Entry 2VPX (X-ray diffraction, 3.10 A resolution); this record covers chains F and G of the 6 polymer chains in the assembly.

# Chain F
Molecule: Nrfc protein
From: Thermus thermophilus
UniProtKB: Q72LA5 (Q72LA5_THET2); residue numbers follow UniProt; this construct covers 1-195
Chain sequence (195 residues; each row starts with the number of its first residue):
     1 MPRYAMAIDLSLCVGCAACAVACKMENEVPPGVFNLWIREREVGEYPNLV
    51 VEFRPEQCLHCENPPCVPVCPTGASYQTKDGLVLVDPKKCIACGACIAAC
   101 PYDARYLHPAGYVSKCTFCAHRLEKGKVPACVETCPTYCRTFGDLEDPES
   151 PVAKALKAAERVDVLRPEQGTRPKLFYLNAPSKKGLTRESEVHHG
Disordered / not traced: 195
Metal / ion sites: 4Fe-4S cluster Fe site 1: Cys-13, Cys-16, Cys-19, Cys-135; 4Fe-4S cluster Fe site 2: Cys-23, Cys-116, Cys-119, Cys-131; 4Fe-4S cluster Fe site 3: Cys-58, Cys-61, Cys-66, Cys-100; 4Fe-4S cluster Fe site 4: Cys-70, Cys-90, Cys-93, Cys-96
Residues lining bound ligands:
  - 4Fe-4S cluster (SF4), molecule 1: Met-6, Cys-23, Asn-27, Asn-35, Leu-36, Gln-57, Cys-116, Thr-117, Phe-118, Cys-119, Pro-129, Ala-130, Cys-131
  - 4Fe-4S cluster (SF4), molecule 2: Ile-8, Cys-13, Val-14, Gly-15, Cys-16, Ala-17, Ala-18, Cys-19, Ile-38, Pro-55, Cys-135, Pro-136, Thr-137, Cys-139, Arg-140
  - 4Fe-4S cluster (SF4), molecule 3: Cys-58, Leu-59, His-60, Cys-61, Pro-64, Pro-65, Cys-66, Val-83, Cys-100, Pro-101, Tyr-102, Ala-104, Arg-105, Lys-115
  - 4Fe-4S cluster (SF4), molecule 4: Cys-70, Pro-71, Thr-72, Ala-74, Ser-75, Val-85, Lys-89, Cys-90, Ile-91, Ala-92, Cys-93, Gly-94, Ala-95, Cys-96, Arg-105, Val-113

# Chain G
Molecule: Hypothetical membrane spanning protein
From: Thermus thermophilus
UniProtKB: Q72LA6 (Q72LA6_THET2); residues 0-252 here correspond to UniProt positions 1-253 (UniProt number = residue number + 1)
Chain sequence (253 residues; each row starts with the number of its first residue; numbering starts at 0):
     0 MAEFYGLPNAQEFWHWTNALHFVLVGLAGGVALLAALLHLKGDAEARRYT
    50 LYALMLIALDLFILWAESPARFRFTHIWLFLSFHPTSPIWWGAWGLGLGF
   100 LTGGLLYLGKGSQRALAWALLVFSLVALSYPGLALAVNLNRPLWNGLMAG
   150 LFPLTALVLALGLAALLKSPWALFPLRVLAGASLLLALLYPLTLPPEARG
   200 HLLEEAGFWYGLFLLLGLGTFWQERLAPWAGLLAAAGLRALLVLAGQWQG
   250 LGL
Disordered / not traced: 0, 252
Residues lining bound ligands: ubiquinone-1 (UQ1): Asn-17, His-20, Leu-60, Leu-63, Glu-66, His-75, Leu-78, Phe-79, Ile-88, Gly-91, Ala-92, Tyr-129

# Chain F / chain G interface
Residue-residue contacts (91; chain F residue first):
  Gly-15(F) / Tyr-4(G)
  Ala-17(F) / Tyr-4(G)  hydrophobic
  Gly-32(F) / Gln-10(G)
  Val-33(F) / Asn-8(G)
  Val-33(F) / Gln-10(G)
  Phe-34(F) / Gly-5(G)
  Phe-34(F) / Leu-6(G)
  Phe-34(F) / Asn-8(G)
  Trp-37(F) / Phe-3(G)
  Trp-37(F) / Tyr-4(G)
  Trp-37(F) / Leu-6(G)
  Trp-37(F) / Pro-7(G)
  Trp-37(F) / Asn-8(G)
  Ile-38(F) / Glu-2(G)
  Ile-38(F) / Phe-3(G)
  Ile-38(F) / Tyr-4(G)  hydrogen bond (backbone-backbone)
  Arg-39(F) / Glu-2(G)
  Arg-39(F) / Phe-3(G)
  Glu-40(F) / Ala-1(G)  hydrogen bond (backbone-backbone)
  Glu-40(F) / Glu-2(G)  hydrogen bond (backbone-backbone)
  Arg-41(F) / Ala-1(G)
  Pro-68(F) / Thr-85(G)  hydrogen bond (backbone-side chain)
  Pro-68(F) / Ser-86(G)  hydrogen bond (backbone-backbone)
  Val-69(F) / Ser-86(G)  hydrogen bond (backbone-side chain)
  Val-69(F) / Val-136(G)  hydrophobic
  Cys-70(F) / His-83(G)
  Cys-70(F) / Ser-86(G)
  Pro-71(F) / Leu-78(G)  hydrophobic
  Pro-71(F) / His-83(G)
  Pro-71(F) / Ser-86(G)
  Pro-71(F) / Ile-88(G)  hydrophobic
  Pro-71(F) / Trp-89(G)
  Thr-72(F) / Trp-77(G)
  Thr-72(F) / Ser-81(G)  hydrogen bond (backbone-side chain)
  Thr-72(F) / His-83(G)  hydrogen bond (backbone-side chain)
  Gly-73(F) / His-83(G)
  Pro-87(F) / Arg-72(G)  hydrogen bond (backbone-side chain)
  Lys-88(F) / Thr-74(G)
  Lys-88(F) / Trp-77(G)
  Lys-89(F) / Trp-77(G)
  Cys-90(F) / Ala-69(G)
  Cys-90(F) / Arg-72(G)  hydrogen bond (backbone-side chain)
  Cys-90(F) / Thr-74(G)  hydrogen bond (backbone-side chain)
  Ile-91(F) / Ser-67(G)  hydrogen bond (backbone-side chain)
  Ile-91(F) / Ala-69(G)
  Ile-91(F) / Thr-74(G)
  Ile-91(F) / His-75(G)
  Ile-91(F) / Leu-78(G)  hydrophobic
  Ala-92(F) / Pro-68(G)
  Ala-92(F) / Ala-69(G)  hydrophobic
  Cys-93(F) / Trp-13(G)  hydrogen bond (backbone-side chain)
  Gly-94(F) / Trp-13(G)
  Ala-95(F) / Trp-13(G)  hydrophobic
  Ala-95(F) / Asn-137(G)
  Ile-97(F) / Phe-12(G)  hydrophobic
  Ile-97(F) / Arg-140(G)  hydrogen bond (backbone-side chain)
  Ala-98(F) / Phe-12(G)  hydrophobic
  Ala-98(F) / Trp-13(G)  hydrophobic
  Ala-98(F) / Asn-137(G)
  Ala-98(F) / Asn-139(G)  hydrogen bond (backbone-side chain)
  Ala-98(F) / Arg-140(G)  hydrogen bond (backbone-side chain)
  Ala-99(F) / Asn-137(G)
  Ala-99(F) / Asn-139(G)  hydrogen bond (backbone-side chain)
  Cys-100(F) / Asn-139(G)
  Cys-100(F) / Arg-140(G)
  Cys-100(F) / Gln-248(G)
  Pro-101(F) / Asn-139(G)
  Pro-101(F) / Gln-248(G)
  Tyr-102(F) / Gln-248(G)
  Asp-103(F) / Pro-7(G)
  Asp-103(F) / Asn-8(G)  hydrogen bond (backbone-backbone)
  Asp-103(F) / Ala-9(G)
  Asp-103(F) / Gln-248(G)
  Ala-104(F) / Asn-8(G)
  Arg-105(F) / Asn-8(G)
  Tyr-106(F) / Asn-8(G)
  Leu-107(F) / Pro-68(G)  hydrophobic
  Ala-110(F) / Arg-72(G)
  Gly-111(F) / Pro-68(G)
  Gly-111(F) / Ala-69(G)
  Gly-111(F) / Arg-72(G)  hydrogen bond (backbone-side chain)
  Tyr-112(F) / Arg-72(G)
  Arg-166(F) / Asn-139(G)  hydrogen bond (side chain-backbone)
  Arg-166(F) / Gln-248(G)  hydrogen bond (side chain-backbone)
  Gln-169(F) / Leu-138(G)
  Gln-169(F) / Asn-139(G)
  Arg-188(F) / Leu-250(G)
  Glu-189(F) / Leu-250(G)
  Glu-189(F) / Gly-251(G)
  Ser-190(F) / Leu-250(G)
  Ser-190(F) / Gly-251(G)
Other interface residues (no listed pair), chain G (35 interface residues in all): Trp-143

# Overview
The interface between chain F and chain G involves 44 residues on one side and 35 on the other, with 21
hydrogen bonds. Polar contacts include Pro-68(F)/Thr-85(G), Val-69(F)/Ser-86(G) and Thr-72(F)/Ser-81(G).
Ligands of chain F: 4 copies of 4Fe-4S cluster. Ligands of chain G: ubiquinone-1.
Chain F is Nrfc protein and chain G is Hypothetical membrane spanning protein, both from Thermus thermophilus;
the structure, Polysulfide reductase with bound quinone (UQ1), was determined by X-ray diffraction, deposited
together with 2VPW, 2VPY and 2VPZ.
